1YKX - chain X; structure by X-ray diffraction, 1.90 A resolution.

# Chain X
Name: Lysozyme C
From: Gallus gallus
Notes: EC 3.2.1.17
Reference sequence: P00698 (LYSC_CHICK); residues 1-129 here correspond to UniProt positions 19-147 (UniProt number = residue number + 18)
Amino-acid sequence (129 residues; each row starts with the number of its first residue):
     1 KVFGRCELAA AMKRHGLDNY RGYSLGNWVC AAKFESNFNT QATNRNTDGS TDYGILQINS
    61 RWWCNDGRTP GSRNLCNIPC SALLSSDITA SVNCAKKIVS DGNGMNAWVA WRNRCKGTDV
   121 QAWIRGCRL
Swiss-Prot annotation at these positions:
  - active site: Glu-35, Asp-52
  - binding site (substrate): Asp-101
Cystine bridges: Cys-6/Cys-127, Cys-30/Cys-115, Cys-64/Cys-80, Cys-76/Cys-94
Ion coordination: Na+: Ser-60, Cys-64, Ser-72, Arg-73
What the authors report for this chain:
  - binding site for ethanol: Cys-6, Glu-7, Asn-59

# Summary
Ser-60, Cys-64, Ser-72 and Arg-73 coordinate Na+. Curated annotation (UniProt) lists active-site residues
Glu-35 and Asp-52 and substrate-binding residue Asp-101. From the paper: a binding site for ethanol at Cys-6,
Glu-7 and Asn-59.
Chain X is Lysozyme C (Gallus gallus); the structure, Effect of alcohols on protein hydration, was determined
by X-ray diffraction together with 1YKY, 1YKZ, 1YL0, 1YL1 and 1Z55 from the same study.
